Entry 4DQU (X-ray diffraction, 2.45 A resolution); this record covers chain A.

# Chain A
Name: Enoyl-[acyl-carrier-protein] reductase [NADH]
Organism: Mycobacterium tuberculosis
Notes: EC 1.3.1.9
UniProtKB: P0A5Y6 (INHA_MYCTU); numbering as in UniProt (aligned over 1-269)
Chain sequence (269 residues; row label = number of the first residue in the row):
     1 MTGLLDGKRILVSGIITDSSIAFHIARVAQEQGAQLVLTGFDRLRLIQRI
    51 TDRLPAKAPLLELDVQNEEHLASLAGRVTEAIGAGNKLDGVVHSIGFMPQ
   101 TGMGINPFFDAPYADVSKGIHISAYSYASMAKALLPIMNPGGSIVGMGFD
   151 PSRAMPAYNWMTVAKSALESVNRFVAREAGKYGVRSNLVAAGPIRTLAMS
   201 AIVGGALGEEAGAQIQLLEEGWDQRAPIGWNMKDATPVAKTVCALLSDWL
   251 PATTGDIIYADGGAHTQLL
Not modelled in the structure: 1-2
Construct notes: engineered mutation G148 (Asp in P0A5Y6)
Small-molecule neighbours: NADH (NAI; 1,4-dihydronicotinamide adenine dinucleotide): G14, I15, I16, S20, I21, F41, L63, D64, V65, Q66, S94, I95, G96, F97, I122, M147, G148, F149, K165, A191, G192, P193, I194, T196, M199
From the paper describing this entry:
  - conformationally variable residues (side-chain flip): F149
  - mutagenesis - S94A: increased growth in response to pyridomycin
  - mutagenesis - S94A: increased growth in response to isoniazid
  - mutagenesis - S94A (6.5-fold): decreased binding to NADH
  - mutagenesis - S94A: unchanged binding to pyridomycin

# In short
Chain A binds NADH. The paper reports that S94A increases growth in response to pyridomycin; conformational
variability at F149.
Chain A is Enoyl-[acyl-carrier-protein] reductase [NADH] (Mycobacterium tuberculosis); the structure,
Mycobacterium tuberculosis InhA-D148G mutant in complex with NADH, was determined by X-ray diffraction (same
publication as 4DRE and 4DTI).
